PDB entry 8WKQ | electron microscopy, 3.80 A resolution | chains V and a of the 103 polymer chains in the assembly

[Chain V (and a)]
Protein: Flagellar basal-body rod protein FlgC
Source organism: Salmonella enterica subsp. enterica serovar Typhimurium str. LT2
Notes: chain a of this document is another copy of the same molecule, construct and numbering; everything in this record applies to it too
Reference sequence: P0A1I7 (FLGC_SALTY); residue numbers follow UniProt; this construct covers 1-134
Chain sequence (134 residues; numbered 1 to 134; the number before each row is that of its first residue):
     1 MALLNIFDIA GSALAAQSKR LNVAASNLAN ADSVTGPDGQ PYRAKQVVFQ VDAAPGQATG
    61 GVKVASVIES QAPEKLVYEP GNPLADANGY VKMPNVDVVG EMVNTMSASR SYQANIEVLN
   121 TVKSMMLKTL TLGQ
Not modelled in the structure: 1

[Chain V / chain a interface]
Contacting residue pairs - 49 pairs, chain V then chain a:
  Leu21(V) with Val122(a), hydrophobic; Met125(a), hydrophobic
  Asn22(V) with Asn5(a); Ile9(a)
  Ala25(V) with Ile6(a), hydrophobic; Ile9(a)
  Ser26(V) with Thr59(a); Gly60(a), hydrogen bond (side chain-backbone)
  Leu28(V) with Asn115(a); Val118(a), hydrophobic
  Ala29(V) with Ile9(a), hydrophobic; Ala13(a), hydrophobic; Val62(a); Asn115(a)
  Asn30(V) with Val51(a); Gly60(a); Gly61(a), hydrogen bond (side chain-backbone); Val62(a)
  Asp32(V) with Phe49(a); Ser107(a), hydrogen bond; Ser111(a), hydrogen bond
  Ser33(V) with Phe49(a)
  Val34(V) with Phe49(a)
  Thr35(V) with Val48(a); Phe49(a), hydrogen bond (backbone-backbone); Gln50(a); Val51(a), hydrogen bond (backbone-backbone)
  Gly36(V) with Val51(a)
  Pro37(V) with Val51(a)
  Lys45(V) with Gln57(a), hydrogen bond (side chain-backbone); Ala58(a), hydrogen bond (side chain-backbone)
  Pro83(V) with Ile68(a), hydrophobic
  Met102(V) with Ala114(a); Glu117(a)
  Thr105(V) with Thr121(a)
  Ser109(V) with Thr121(a); Met125(a)
  Tyr112(V) with Met125(a), hydrophobic; Thr129(a), hydrogen bond
  Gln113(V) with Ser124(a); Met125(a); Lys128(a)
  Ile116(V) with Lys128(a); Thr129(a)
  Glu117(V) with Lys128(a)
  Leu119(V) with Leu132(a), hydrophobic
  Asn120(V) with Thr131(a); Leu132(a)
  Lys123(V) with Gly133(a), hydrogen bond (side chain-backbone)
Interface residues without a listed pair, chain V (30 interface residues in all): Leu14, Val23, Tyr42, Asn82, Leu84
Interface residues without a listed pair, chain a (33 interface residues in all): Gln17, Gln46, Ala53

[Overview]
The interface between chain V and chain a involves 30 residues on one side and 33 on the other, with 10
hydrogen bonds. Among the polar pairs are Ser26(V)-Gly60(a), Asn30(V)-Gly61(a) and Asp32(V)-Ser107(a).
Both chains are Flagellar basal-body rod protein FlgC (Salmonella enterica subsp. enterica serovar Typhimurium
str. LT2). Entry 8WKQ (Cryo-EM structure of the MS ring (C1) with export apparatus and proximal rod within the
flagellar ...) was determined by electron microscopy, deposited together with 8WHT, 8WIW, 8WK3, 8WK4, 8WKI,
8WKK and 11 further entries.
